Entry 9EX9 (electron microscopy, 2.50 A resolution); this record covers chains B and G of the 8 polymer chains in the assembly.

[Chain B]
Molecule: DNA-directed RNA polymerase 133 kDa polypeptide
From: Vaccinia virus
Notes: EC 2.7.7.6
UniProt: P68694 (RP132_VACCC); residues 1-1164 here = UniProt positions 1-1164
Chain sequence (1164 residues; each row starts with the number of its first residue):
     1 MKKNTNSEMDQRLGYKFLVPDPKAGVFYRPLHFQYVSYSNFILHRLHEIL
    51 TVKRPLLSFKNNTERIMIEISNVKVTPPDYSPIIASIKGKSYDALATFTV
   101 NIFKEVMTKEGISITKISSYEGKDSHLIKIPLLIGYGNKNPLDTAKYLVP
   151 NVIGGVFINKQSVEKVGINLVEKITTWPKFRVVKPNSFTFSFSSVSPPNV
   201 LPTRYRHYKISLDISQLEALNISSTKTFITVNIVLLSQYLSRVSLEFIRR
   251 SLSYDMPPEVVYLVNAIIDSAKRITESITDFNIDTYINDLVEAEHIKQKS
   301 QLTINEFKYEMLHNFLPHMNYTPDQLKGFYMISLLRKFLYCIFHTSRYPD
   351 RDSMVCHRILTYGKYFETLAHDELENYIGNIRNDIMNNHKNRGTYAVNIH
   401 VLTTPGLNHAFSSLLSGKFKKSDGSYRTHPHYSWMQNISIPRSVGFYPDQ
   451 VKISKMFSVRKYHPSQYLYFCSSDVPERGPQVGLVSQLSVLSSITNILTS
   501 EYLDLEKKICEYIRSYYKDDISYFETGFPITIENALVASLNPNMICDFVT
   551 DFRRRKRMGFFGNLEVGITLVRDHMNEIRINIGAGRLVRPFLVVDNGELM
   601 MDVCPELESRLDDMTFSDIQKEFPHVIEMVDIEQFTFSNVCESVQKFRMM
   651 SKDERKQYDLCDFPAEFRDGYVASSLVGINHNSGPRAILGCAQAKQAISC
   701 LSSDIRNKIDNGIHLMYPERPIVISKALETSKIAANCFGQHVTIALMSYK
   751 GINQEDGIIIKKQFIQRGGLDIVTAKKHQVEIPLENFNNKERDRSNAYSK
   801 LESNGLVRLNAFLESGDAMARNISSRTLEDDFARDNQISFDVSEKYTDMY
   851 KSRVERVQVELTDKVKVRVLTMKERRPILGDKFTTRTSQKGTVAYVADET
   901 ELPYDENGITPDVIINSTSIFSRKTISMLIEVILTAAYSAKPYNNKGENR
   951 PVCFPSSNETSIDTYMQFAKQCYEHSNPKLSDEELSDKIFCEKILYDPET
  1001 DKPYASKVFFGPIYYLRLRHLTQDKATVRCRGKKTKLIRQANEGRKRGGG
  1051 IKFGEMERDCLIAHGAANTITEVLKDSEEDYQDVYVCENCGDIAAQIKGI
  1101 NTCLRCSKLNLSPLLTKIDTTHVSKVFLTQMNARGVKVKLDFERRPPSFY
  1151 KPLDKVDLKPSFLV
Disordered / not traced: 1-7, 449-458, 792-793, 826-838, 1163-1164
Construct notes: variant N6 (Asp in P68694), F343 (Tyr in P68694)
Ion coordination: Zn2+: C1087, C1090, C1103, C1106

[Chain G]
Molecule: DNA-directed RNA polymerase 18 kDa subunit
From: Vaccinia virus
Notes: EC 2.7.7.6
UniProt: P21034 (RP18_VACCC); numbering as in UniProt (aligned over 1-161)
Chain sequence (161 residues; row label = number of the first residue in the row):
     1 MSSFVTNGYLSVTLEPHELTLDIKTNIRNAVYKTYLHREISGKMAKKIEI
    51 REDVELPLGEIVNNSVVINVPCVITYAYYHVGDIVRGTLNIEDESNVTIQ
   101 CGDLICKLSRDSGTVSFSDSKYCFFRNGNAYDNGSEVTAVLMEAQQGIES
   151 SFVFLANIVDS
Disordered / not traced: 1, 118-122, 160-161

[How chain B and chain G interact]
Pairs across the interface (12; chain B residue first):
  K1075(B) - N63(G)
  E1078(B) - N64(G)  hydrogen bond
  N1101(B) - Q146(G)  hydrogen bond (backbone-side chain)
  T1102(B) - Q146(G)
  L1114(B) - I40(G)  hydrophobic
  R1145(B) - E60(G)  salt bridge
  P1147(B) - P57(G)  hydrophobic
  S1148(B) - P57(G)
  S1148(B) - L58(G)  hydrogen bond (backbone-backbone)
  F1149(B) - Y9(G)
  F1149(B) - E55(G)
  F1149(B) - P57(G)  hydrophobic
Other interface residues (no listed pair), chain B (13 interface residues in all): I1100, N1110, D1119, Y1150
Other interface residues (no listed pair), chain G (14 interface residues in all): S41, L56, E143, I148, E149

[In short]
The interface between chain B and chain G involves 13 residues on one side and 14 on the other; the contacts
include 3 hydrogen bonds and 1 salt bridge. Polar contacts include R1145(B)-E60(G), E1078(B)-N64(G) and
N1101(B)-Q146(G). C1087(B), C1090(B), C1103(B) and C1106(B) form the Zn2+ site.
Chain B is DNA-directed RNA polymerase 133 kDa polypeptide and chain G is DNA-directed RNA polymerase 18 kDa
subunit, both from Vaccinia virus; the structure, Cryo EM map and model of the vaccinia minimal RNA
polymerase, was determined by electron microscopy.
